3TWT - chains A and E; structure by X-ray diffraction, 1.85 A resolution.

== Chain A ==
Molecule: Tankyrase-2
From: Homo sapiens
Notes: EC 2.4.2.30
UniProtKB: Q9H2K2 (TNKS2_HUMAN); numbering as in UniProt (aligned over 488-649)
Amino-acid sequence (165 residues; numbered 485 to 649; the number before each row is that of its first residue):
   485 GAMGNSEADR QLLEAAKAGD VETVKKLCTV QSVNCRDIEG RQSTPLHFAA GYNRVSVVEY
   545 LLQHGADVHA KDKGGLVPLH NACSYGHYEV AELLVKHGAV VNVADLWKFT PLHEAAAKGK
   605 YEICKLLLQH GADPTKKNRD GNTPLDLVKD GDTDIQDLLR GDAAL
Not modelled in the structure: 485-488, 645-649
Differences from the reference sequence: expression tag (485-487)
UniProt features mapped onto this chain:
  - region: Leu-545 to His-553 (HIF1AN-binding)
  - modified residue: Asn-518 (3S: -3-hydroxyasparagine), His-553 (3S: -3-hydroxyhistidine), Asn-586 (3S: -3-hydroxyasparagine)
Small-molecule neighbours: nonaethylene glycol (2PE): Tyr-569, Gly-570, His-571, Lys-602, Gly-603, Lys-604
From the paper describing this entry:
  - mutagenesis - K604A: decreased binding to AXIN1 peptide

== Chain E ==
Molecule: human MCL1
Amino-acid sequence (16 residues; numbered 1 to 16; the number before each row is that of its first residue):
     1 LPHLQRPPPI GQSFRS
Not modelled in the structure: 1-4
Modified residues: Ser-16 (aminoserine; SET)

== Interface between chain A and chain E ==
Pairs across the interface (34; chain A residue first):
  Arg-525(A) / Pro-7(E)
  Arg-525(A) / Pro-8(E)  hydrogen bond (side chain-backbone)
  Arg-525(A) / Pro-9(E)
  Arg-525(A) / Ile-10(E)
  Ser-527(A) / Ile-10(E)
  Phe-532(A) / Ile-10(E)  hydrophobic
  Gly-535(A) / Ile-10(E)
  Gly-535(A) / Gly-11(E)
  Gly-535(A) / Gln-12(E)  hydrogen bond (backbone-backbone)
  Tyr-536(A) / Ile-10(E)  hydrophobic
  Tyr-536(A) / Gly-11(E)
  Tyr-536(A) / Gln-12(E)
  Asn-537(A) / Arg-15(E)
  Arg-538(A) / Arg-15(E)
  Leu-560(A) / Arg-6(E)
  Leu-560(A) / Pro-9(E)  hydrophobic
  Asn-565(A) / Pro-9(E)
  Asn-565(A) / Ile-10(E)
  Ser-568(A) / Pro-9(E)
  Tyr-569(A) / Pro-8(E)
  Tyr-569(A) / Pro-9(E)  hydrogen bond (side chain-backbone)
  Tyr-569(A) / Ile-10(E)
  Tyr-569(A) / Gly-11(E)
  Tyr-569(A) / Gln-12(E)
  Tyr-569(A) / Ser-13(E)
  His-571(A) / Gln-12(E)  hydrogen bond (side chain-backbone)
  His-571(A) / Ser-13(E)
  Asp-589(A) / Arg-6(E)  salt bridge
  Trp-591(A) / Gln-5(E)
  Trp-591(A) / Arg-6(E)
  Trp-591(A) / Pro-7(E)
  Phe-593(A) / Arg-6(E)
  Glu-598(A) / Arg-6(E)  salt bridge
  Glu-598(A) / Pro-9(E)
Interface residues without a listed pair, chain A (18 interface residues in all): His-531, His-564

== In short ==
18 residues of chain A face 10 of chain E across their interface; the contacts include 4 hydrogen bonds and 2
salt bridges. Among the polar pairs are Asp-589(A)/Arg-6(E), Glu-598(A)/Arg-6(E) and Arg-525(A)/Pro-8(E).
Chain A binds nonaethylene glycol. The paper reports that K604A of chain A reduces binding to AXIN1 peptide.
Chain A is Tankyrase-2 (Homo sapiens) and chain E is human MCL1; the structure, Crystal structure of ARC4 from
human Tankyrase 2 in complex with peptide from human MCL1 (chimeric ..., was determined by X-ray diffraction,
deposited together with 3TWR, 3TWS, 3TWU, 3TWV, 3TWW and 3TWX.
